8UKQ - chains A and F of the 13 polymer chains in the assembly; structure by X-ray diffraction, 3.50 A resolution.

Chain A:
Molecule: DNA-directed RNA polymerase II subunit RPB1
Source organism: Saccharomyces cerevisiae S288C
Notes: EC 2.7.7.6
Reference sequence: P04050 (RPB1_YEAST); residue numbers follow UniProt; this construct covers 1-1733
Amino-acid sequence (1733 residues; numbered 1 to 1733; the number before each row is that of its first residue):
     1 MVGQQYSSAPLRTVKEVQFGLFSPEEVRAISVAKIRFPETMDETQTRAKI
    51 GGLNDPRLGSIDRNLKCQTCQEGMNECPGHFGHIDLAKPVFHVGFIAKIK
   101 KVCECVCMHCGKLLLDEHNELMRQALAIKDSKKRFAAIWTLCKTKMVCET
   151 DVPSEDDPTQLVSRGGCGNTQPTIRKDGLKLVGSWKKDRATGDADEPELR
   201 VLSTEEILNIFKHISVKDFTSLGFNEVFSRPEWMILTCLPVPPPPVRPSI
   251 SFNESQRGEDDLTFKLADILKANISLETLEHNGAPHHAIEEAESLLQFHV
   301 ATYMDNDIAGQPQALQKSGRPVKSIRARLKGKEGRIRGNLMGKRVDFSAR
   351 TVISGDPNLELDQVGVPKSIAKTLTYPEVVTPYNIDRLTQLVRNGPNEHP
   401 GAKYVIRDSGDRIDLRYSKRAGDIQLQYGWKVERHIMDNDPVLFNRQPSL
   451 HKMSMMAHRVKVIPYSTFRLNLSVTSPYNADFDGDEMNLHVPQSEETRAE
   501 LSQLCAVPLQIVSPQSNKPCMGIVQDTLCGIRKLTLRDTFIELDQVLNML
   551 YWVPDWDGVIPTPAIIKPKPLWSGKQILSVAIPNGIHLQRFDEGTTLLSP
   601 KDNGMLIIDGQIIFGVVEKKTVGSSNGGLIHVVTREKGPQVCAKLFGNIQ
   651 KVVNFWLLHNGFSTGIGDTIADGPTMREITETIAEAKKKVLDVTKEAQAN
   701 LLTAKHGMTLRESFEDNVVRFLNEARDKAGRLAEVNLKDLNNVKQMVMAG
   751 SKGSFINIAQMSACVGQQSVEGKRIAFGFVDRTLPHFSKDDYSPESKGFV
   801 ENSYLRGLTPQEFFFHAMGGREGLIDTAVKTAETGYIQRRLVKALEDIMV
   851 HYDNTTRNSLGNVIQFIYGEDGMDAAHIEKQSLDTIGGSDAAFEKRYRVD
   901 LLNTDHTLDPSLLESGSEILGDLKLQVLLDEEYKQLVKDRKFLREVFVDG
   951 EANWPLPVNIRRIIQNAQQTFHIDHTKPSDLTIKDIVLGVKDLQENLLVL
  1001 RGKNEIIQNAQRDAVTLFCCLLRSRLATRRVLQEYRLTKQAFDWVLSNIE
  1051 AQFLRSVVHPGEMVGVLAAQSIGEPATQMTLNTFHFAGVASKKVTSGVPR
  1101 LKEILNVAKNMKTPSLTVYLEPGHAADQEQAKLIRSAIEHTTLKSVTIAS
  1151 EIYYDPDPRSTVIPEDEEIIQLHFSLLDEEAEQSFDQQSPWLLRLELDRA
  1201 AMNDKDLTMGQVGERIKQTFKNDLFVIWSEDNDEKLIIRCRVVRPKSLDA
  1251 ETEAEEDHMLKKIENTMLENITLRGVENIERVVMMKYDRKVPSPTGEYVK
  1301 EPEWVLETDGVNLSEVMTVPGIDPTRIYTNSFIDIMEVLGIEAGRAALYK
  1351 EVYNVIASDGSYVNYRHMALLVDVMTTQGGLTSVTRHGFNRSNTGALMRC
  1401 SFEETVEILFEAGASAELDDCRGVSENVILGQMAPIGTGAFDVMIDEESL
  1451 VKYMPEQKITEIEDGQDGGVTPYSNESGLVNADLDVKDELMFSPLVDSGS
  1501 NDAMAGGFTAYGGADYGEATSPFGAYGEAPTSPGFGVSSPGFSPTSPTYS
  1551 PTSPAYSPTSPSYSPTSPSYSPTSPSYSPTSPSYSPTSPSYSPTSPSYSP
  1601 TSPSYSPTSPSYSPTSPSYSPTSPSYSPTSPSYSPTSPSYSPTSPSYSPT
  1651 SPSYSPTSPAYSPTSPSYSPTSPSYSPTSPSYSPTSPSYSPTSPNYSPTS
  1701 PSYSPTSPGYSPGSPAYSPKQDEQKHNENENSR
Disordered / not traced: 1-2, 154-160, 187-198, 250-256, 1082-1091, 1177-1187, 1244-1256, 1447-1733
Metal / ion sites: Zn2+ site 1: Cys67, Cys70, Cys77; Zn2+ site 2: Cys107, His109, Cys110, Cys167; Mg2+: Asp483, Asp485
UniProt features mapped onto this chain:
  - region: Pro248 to Asp260 (Lid loop), Asn306 to Lys323 (Rudder loop), Pro810 to Glu822 (Bridging helix)
  - binding site (Zn(2+)): Cys67, Cys70, Cys77, His80, Cys107, Cys110, Cys148, Cys167
  - binding site (Mg(2+)): Asp481, Asp483, Asp485
  - modified residue: Thr1471 (Phosphothreonine)
  - cross-link (Glycyl lysine isopeptide (Lys-Gly)): Lys695 (interchain with G-Cter in ubiquitin), Lys1246 (interchain with G-Cter in ubiquitin), Lys1350 (interchain with G-Cter in ubiquitin)
  - natural variant: Ser1653 to Pro1659 (deletion: In strain: A364A)
  - mutagenesis: Lys1246 (K1246R: Impairs ubiquitination during transcription stress)

Chain F:
Molecule: DNA-directed RNA polymerases I, II, and III subunit RPABC2
Source organism: Saccharomyces cerevisiae S288C
Reference sequence: P20435 (RPAB2_YEAST); numbering as in UniProt (aligned over 1-155)
Amino-acid sequence (155 residues; row label = number of the first residue in the row):
     1 MSDYEEAFNDGNENFEDFDVEHFSDEETYEEKPQFKDGETTDANGKTIVT
    51 GGNGPEDFQQHEQIRRKTLKEKAIPKDQRATTPYMTKYERARILGTRALQ
   101 ISMNAPVFVDLEGETDPLRIAMKELAEKKIPLVIRRYLPDGSFEDWSVEE
   151 LIVDL
Disordered / not traced: 1-68, 155
UniProt features mapped onto this chain:
  - region: Leu111 to Leu132 (Leucine-zipper)
  - modified residue: Ser24 (Phosphoserine)

Interface between chain A and chain F:
Residue-residue contacts (66):
  Val379(A) with Ser102(F)
  Val380(A) with Asn104(F), hydrogen bond (backbone-side chain)
  Thr381(A) with Ser102(F)
  Pro382(A) with Asn104(F)
  Tyr383(A) with Val107(F); Leu111(F); Thr115(F)
  Glu495(A) with Ala98(F); Leu99(F); Ser102(F); Pro117(F)
  Glu496(A) with Gly95(F); Leu99(F)
  Ala499(A) with Gly95(F); Leu118(F), hydrophobic
  Ser502(A) with Leu118(F)
  Gln503(A) with Arg90(F), hydrogen bond; Ala91(F); Leu94(F)
  Leu504(A) with Lys87(F); Ala91(F), hydrophobic
  His851(A) with Pro139(F)
  Tyr852(A) with Thr81(F); Thr86(F); Glu89(F), hydrogen bond; Arg136(F); Tyr137(F); Leu138(F), hydrophobic
  Asp853(A) with Leu138(F); Pro139(F)
  Arg857(A) with Pro139(F)
  Arg1001(A) with Ala80(F); Pro83(F)
  Gly1002(A) with Ala80(F)
  Leu1054(A) with Tyr84(F)
  Arg1055(A) with Asp154(F), salt bridge
  His1059(A) with Met85(F); Thr86(F); Lys87(F), hydrogen bond (side chain-backbone)
  Pro1060(A) with Thr86(F); Tyr88(F)
  Glu1062(A) with Lys87(F), salt bridge; Tyr88(F), hydrogen bond
  Gly1437(A) with Tyr88(F)
  Thr1438(A) with Tyr88(F); Arg92(F)
  Phe1441(A) with Tyr88(F); Glu89(F); Arg92(F); Ile134(F), hydrophobic; Arg135(F)
  Asp1442(A) with Val133(F); Ile134(F); Arg135(F), hydrogen bond (backbone-backbone); Tyr137(F)
  Val1443(A) with Arg92(F); Ile93(F), hydrophobic; Leu132(F), hydrophobic; Val133(F)
  Met1444(A) with Leu132(F); Val133(F), hydrogen bond (backbone-backbone); Arg135(F)
  Ile1445(A) with Pro131(F); Leu132(F), hydrophobic; Val133(F)
  Asp1446(A) with Pro131(F), hydrogen bond (backbone-backbone)
Interface residues without a listed pair, chain A (38 interface residues in all): Arg387, Tyr428, Gly429, Gly1061, Met1063, Met1433, Gly1439, Ala1440
Interface residues without a listed pair, chain F (40 interface residues in all): Arg79, Thr82, Met103, Glu114, Asp116, Asp145

Overview:
38 residues of chain A face 40 of chain F across their interface; the contacts include 8 hydrogen bonds and 2
salt bridges. Polar pairs include Arg1055(A)-Asp154(F), Glu1062(A)-Lys87(F) and Val380(A)-Asn104(F). From
UniProt: 8 Zn2+-binding residues, 3 Mg2+-binding residues and one mutagenesis site on chain A.
Here chain A is DNA-directed RNA polymerase II subunit RPB1 and chain F is DNA-directed RNA polymerases I, II,
and III subunit RPABC2, both from Saccharomyces cerevisiae S288C. Entry 8UKQ (RNA polymerase II elongation
complex with Fapy-dG lesion in apo state) was determined by X-ray diffraction together with 8UKR, 8UKS, 8UKT
and 8UKU from the same study.
